8GXX - chains C and G of the 12 polymer chains in the assembly; structure by electron microscopy, 3.00 A resolution.

== Chain C ==
Name: V-type ATP synthase alpha chain
From: Thermus thermophilus HB8
Notes: EC 7.1.2.2
UniProt: Q56403 (VATA_THET8); residues 1-578 here = UniProt positions 1-578
Sequence (578 residues; each row starts with the number of its first residue):
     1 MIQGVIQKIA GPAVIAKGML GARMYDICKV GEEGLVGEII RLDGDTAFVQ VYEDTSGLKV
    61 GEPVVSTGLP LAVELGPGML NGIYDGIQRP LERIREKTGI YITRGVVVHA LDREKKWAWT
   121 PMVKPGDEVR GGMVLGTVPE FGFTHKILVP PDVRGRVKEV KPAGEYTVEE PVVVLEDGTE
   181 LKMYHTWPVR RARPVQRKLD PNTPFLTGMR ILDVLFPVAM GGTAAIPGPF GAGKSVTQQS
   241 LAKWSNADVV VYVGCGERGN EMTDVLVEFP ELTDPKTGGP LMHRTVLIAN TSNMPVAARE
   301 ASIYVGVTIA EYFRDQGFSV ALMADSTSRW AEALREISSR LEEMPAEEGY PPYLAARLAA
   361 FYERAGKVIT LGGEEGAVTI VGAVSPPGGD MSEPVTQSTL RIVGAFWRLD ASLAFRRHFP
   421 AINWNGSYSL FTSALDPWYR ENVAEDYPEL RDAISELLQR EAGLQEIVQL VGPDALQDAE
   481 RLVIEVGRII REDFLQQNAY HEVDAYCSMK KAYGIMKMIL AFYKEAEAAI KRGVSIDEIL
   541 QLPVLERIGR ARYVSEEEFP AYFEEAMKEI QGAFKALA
Sequence notes: conflict Ala232 (Ser in Q56403), Ser235 (Thr in Q56403)
Ion coordination: Mg2+: Ser235, Glu261 (together with ATP)
Residues lining bound ligands: ATP: Pro229, Phe230, Gly231, Ala232, Gly233, Lys234, Ser235, Val236, Thr237, Glu257, Arg258, Glu261, Phe419, Pro420, Gln497, Asn498, Ala499, Tyr500
Reported in the primary citation:
  - binding site for the ligand ATP: Lys234, Ser235, Val236

== Chain G ==
Name: V-type ATP synthase subunit D
From: Thermus thermophilus HB8
UniProt: O87880 (VATD_THET8); residues 1-223 here = UniProt positions 1-223
Sequence (223 residues; row label = number of the first residue in the row):
     1 MSQVSPTRMN LLQRRGQLRL AQKGVDLLKK KRDALVAEFF GLVREAMEAR KALDQAAKEA
    61 YAALLLAQAF DGPEVVAGAA LGVPPLEGVE AEVENVWGSK VPRLKATFPD GALLSPVGTP
   121 AYTLEASRAF RRYAEALIRV ANTETRLKKI GEEIKKTTRR VNALEQVVIP GIRAQIRFIQ
   181 QVLEQRERED TFRLKRIKGK IEAREAEEEG GRPNPQVEIG AGL
Disordered / not traced: 1-3, 210-223

== Interface between chain C and chain G ==
Contacting residue pairs (10):
  Glu343(C) - Arg196(G)  hydrogen bond (backbone-side chain)
  Met344(C) - Arg193(G)
  Met344(C) - Arg196(G)  hydrogen bond
  Pro345(C) - Arg193(G)  hydrogen bond (backbone-side chain)
  Pro345(C) - Arg196(G)
  Ala346(C) - Arg193(G)
  Glu348(C) - Gln185(G)
  Glu348(C) - Glu189(G)
  Asp390(C) - Phe178(G)
  Val471(C) - Arg159(G)

== Summary ==
Chain C and chain G form an interface of 7 and 6 residues respectively, with 3 hydrogen bonds. Among the polar
pairs are Glu343(C)-Arg196(G), Met344(C)-Arg196(G) and Pro345(C)-Arg193(G). Ligands of chain C: ATP. Ser235(C)
and Glu261(C) form the Mg2+ site. From the paper: a binding site for the ligand ATP at Lys234(C), Ser235(C)
and Val236(C).
Here chain C is V-type ATP synthase alpha chain and chain G is V-type ATP synthase subunit D, both from
Thermus thermophilus HB8. Entry 8GXX (3 nucleotide-bound V1EG of V/A-ATPase from Thermus thermophilus) was
determined by electron microscopy (same publication as 8GXU, 8GXW, 8GXY and 8GXZ).
